Entry 7QID (electron microscopy, 5.00 A resolution (low resolution: residue-level contacts below are approximate; hydrogen-bond / salt-bridge calls are withheld)); this record covers chains K and L of the 10 polymer chains in the assembly.

Chain K:
Protein: Insulin
Organism: Homo sapiens
UniProtKB: P01308 (INS_HUMAN); residues 1-21 here correspond to UniProt positions 90-110 (UniProt number = residue number + 89)
Sequence (21 residues; row label = number of the first residue in the row):
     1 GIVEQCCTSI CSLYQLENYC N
Cystine bridges: Cys6-Cys11

Chain L:
Protein: Insulin
Organism: Homo sapiens
UniProtKB: P01308 (INS_HUMAN); residues 1-30 here correspond to UniProt positions 25-54 (UniProt number = residue number + 24)
Sequence (30 residues; each row starts with the number of its first residue):
     1 FVNQHLCGSH LVEALYLVCG ERGFFYTPKT

Chain K / chain L interface:
Residue-residue contacts (16):
  Ile2(K) - Leu11(L)
  Ile2(K) - Thr27(L)
  Cys6(K) - His5(L)
  Cys6(K) - Leu6(L)
  Cys7(K) - His5(L)
  Cys7(K) - Leu6(L)
  Cys7(K) - Cys7(L)  disulfide
  Ser9(K) - Gln4(L)
  Leu13(K) - Val18(L)
  Tyr19(K) - Phe25(L)
  Tyr19(K) - Tyr26(L)
  Cys20(K) - Cys19(L)  disulfide
  Cys20(K) - Arg22(L)
  Cys20(K) - Phe24(L)
  Cys20(K) - Phe25(L)
  Asn21(K) - Arg22(L)
Other interface residues (no listed pair), chain K (12 interface residues in all): Val3, Ile10, Cys11, Asn18
Other interface residues (no listed pair), chain L (13 interface residues in all): Lys29
Disulfides between the chains: Cys7(K)-Cys7(L), Cys20(K)-Cys19(L)

Summary:
Chain K and chain L form an interface of 12 and 13 residues respectively, with 2 disulfide bonds.
Here chain K is Insulin and chain L is Insulin, both from Homo sapiens. Entry 7QID (tentative model of the
human insulin receptor ectodomain bound by three insulin) was determined by electron microscopy.
